Entry 4PDW (X-ray diffraction, 3.00 A resolution); this record covers chains A and D of the 4 polymer chains in the assembly.

# Chain A
Protein: Genome polyprotein
From: Human rhinovirus 14
Notes: EC 3.4.22.29, 3.6.1.15, 3.4.22.28, 2.7.7.48; fragment: resdiues 568-856
UniProtKB: P03303 (POLG_HRV14); residues 1-289 here correspond to UniProt positions 568-856 (UniProt number = residue number + 567)
Chain sequence (289 residues; each row starts with the number of its first residue):
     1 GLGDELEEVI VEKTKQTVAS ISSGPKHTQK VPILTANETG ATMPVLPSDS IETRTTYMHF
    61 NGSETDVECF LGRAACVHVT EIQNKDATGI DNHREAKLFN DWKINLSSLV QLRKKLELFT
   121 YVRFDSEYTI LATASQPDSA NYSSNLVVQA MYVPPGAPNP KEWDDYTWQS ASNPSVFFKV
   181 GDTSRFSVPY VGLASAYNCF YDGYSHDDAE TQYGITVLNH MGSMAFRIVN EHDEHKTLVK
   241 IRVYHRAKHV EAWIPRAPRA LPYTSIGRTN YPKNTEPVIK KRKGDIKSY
Not modelled in the structure: 1-15
Residues lining bound ligands: 2XK (4-[(4,5-dimethoxy-2-nitrophenyl)acetyl]benzonitrile): Ile-104, Leu-106, Phe-124, Ser-126, Tyr-128, Tyr-152, Pro-174, Phe-186, Val-188, Val-191, Tyr-197, Met-221, Met-224, His-245
UniProt features mapped onto this chain:
  - site: Tyr-289 (Cleavage)

# Chain D
Protein: Capsid protein VP4/VP2
From: Rhinovirus B
UniProtKB: F5A5A0 (F5A5A0_9ENTO); residues 1-68 here correspond to UniProt positions 2-69 (UniProt number = residue number + 1)
Chain sequence (68 residues; each row starts with the number of its first residue):
     1 GAQVSTQKSG SHENQNILTN GSNQTFTVIN YYKDAASTSS AGQSLSMDPS KFTEPVKDLM
    61 LKGAPALN
Not modelled in the structure: 1-26

# Interface between chain A and chain D
Pairs across the interface (39):
  Lys-30(A) / Gly-63(D)
  Val-31(A) / Gly-63(D)  hydrogen bond (backbone-backbone)
  Pro-32(A) / Lys-62(D)
  Pro-32(A) / Gly-63(D)
  Thr-35(A) / Ala-66(D)
  Ala-36(A) / Ala-66(D)
  Ala-36(A) / Leu-67(D)  hydrophobic
  Thr-39(A) / Met-60(D)
  Ala-41(A) / Thr-53(D)
  Ala-41(A) / Val-56(D)  hydrophobic
  Ala-41(A) / Met-60(D)  hydrophobic
  Thr-42(A) / Thr-53(D)  hydrogen bond (backbone-backbone)
  Met-43(A) / Glu-54(D)
  Met-43(A) / Met-60(D)
  Met-43(A) / Lys-62(D)
  Pro-44(A) / Glu-54(D)
  Pro-44(A) / Lys-62(D)
  Leu-46(A) / Lys-62(D)
  Asp-49(A) / Lys-62(D)  salt bridge
  Asn-61(A) / Gln-43(D)
  Asn-61(A) / Met-47(D)
  Gly-62(A) / Gln-43(D)
  Ser-63(A) / Gln-43(D)
  Asp-66(A) / Gln-43(D)
  Asp-66(A) / Ser-44(D)  hydrogen bond (side chain-backbone)
  Glu-68(A) / Ser-40(D)  hydrogen bond
  Glu-68(A) / Ala-41(D)  hydrogen bond (side chain-backbone)
  Asp-125(A) / Ala-36(D)
  Ser-187(A) / Ala-36(D)  hydrogen bond (side chain-backbone)
  Ser-187(A) / Ser-37(D)
  Pro-189(A) / Ala-36(D)  hydrophobic
  Arg-246(A) / Ser-40(D)  hydrogen bond
  Lys-248(A) / Ala-36(D)  hydrogen bond (side chain-backbone)
  Lys-248(A) / Ser-37(D)  hydrogen bond (side chain-backbone)
  Lys-248(A) / Thr-38(D)  hydrogen bond (side chain-backbone)
  His-249(A) / Ala-35(D)
  His-249(A) / Thr-38(D)  hydrogen bond
  His-249(A) / Ser-39(D)  hydrogen bond (side chain-backbone)
  Pro-255(A) / Phe-52(D)
Other interface residues (no listed pair), chain A (27 interface residues in all): Gln-29, Gly-40, Val-188
Other interface residues (no listed pair), chain D (23 interface residues in all): Gly-42, Leu-45, Pro-55, Leu-61

# Overview
27 residues of chain A face 23 of chain D across their interface; the contacts include 12 hydrogen bonds and 1
salt bridge. Among the polar pairs are Asp-49(A)/Lys-62(D), Asp-66(A)/Ser-44(D) and Glu-68(A)/Ser-40(D). Chain
A binds compound 2XK.
Chain A is Genome polyprotein (Human rhinovirus 14) and chain D is Capsid protein VP4/VP2 (Rhinovirus B); the
structure, A benzonitrile analogue inhibits rhinovirus replication, was determined by X-ray diffraction.
